Entry 1IOQ (X-ray diffraction, 1.79 A resolution); this record covers chain A.

[Chain A]
Name: Lysozyme C
Organism: Gallus gallus
Notes: EC 3.2.1.17
UniProt: P00698 (LYSC_CHICK); residues 1-129 here correspond to UniProt positions 19-147 (UniProt number = residue number + 18)
Chain sequence (129 residues; numbered 1 to 129; the number before each row is that of its first residue):
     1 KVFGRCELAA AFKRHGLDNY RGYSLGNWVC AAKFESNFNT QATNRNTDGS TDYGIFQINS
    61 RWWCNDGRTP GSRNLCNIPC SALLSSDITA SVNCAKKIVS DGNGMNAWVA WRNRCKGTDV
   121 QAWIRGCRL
Sequence notes: engineered mutation Phe12 (Met30 in P00698), Phe56 (Leu74 in P00698)
Cystine bridges: Cys6-Cys127, Cys30-Cys115, Cys64-Cys80, Cys76-Cys94
UniProt features mapped onto this chain:
  - active site: Glu35, Asp52
  - binding site (substrate): Asp101

[Overview]
UniProt lists active-site residues Glu35 and Asp52 and substrate-binding residue Asp101.
Chain A is Lysozyme C (Gallus gallus); the structure, Stabilization of hen egg white lysozyme by a
cavity-filling mutation, was determined by X-ray diffraction (same publication as 1IOR, 1IOS and 1IOT).
